7E4Y - chains C and D of the 6 polymer chains in the assembly; structure by X-ray diffraction, 2.71 A resolution.

[Chain C]
Molecule: Tubulin alpha-1B chain
From: Bos taurus
UniProt: P81947 (TBA1B_BOVIN); residues 1-440 here = UniProt positions 1-440
Sequence (440 residues; numbered 1 to 440; the number before each row is that of its first residue):
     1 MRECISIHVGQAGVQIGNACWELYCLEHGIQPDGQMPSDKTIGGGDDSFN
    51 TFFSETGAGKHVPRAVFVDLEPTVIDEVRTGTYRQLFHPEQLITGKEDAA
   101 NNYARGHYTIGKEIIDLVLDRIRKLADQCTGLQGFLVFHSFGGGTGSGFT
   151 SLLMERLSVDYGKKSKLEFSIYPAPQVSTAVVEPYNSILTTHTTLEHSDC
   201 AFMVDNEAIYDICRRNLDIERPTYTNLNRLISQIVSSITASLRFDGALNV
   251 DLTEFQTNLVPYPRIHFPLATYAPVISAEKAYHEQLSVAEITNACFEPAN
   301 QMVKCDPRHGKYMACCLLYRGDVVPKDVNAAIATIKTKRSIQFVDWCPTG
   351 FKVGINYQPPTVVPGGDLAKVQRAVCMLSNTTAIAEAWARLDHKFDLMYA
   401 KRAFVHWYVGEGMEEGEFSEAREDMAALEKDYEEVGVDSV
Disordered / not traced: 349
Metal / ion sites: Ca2+: Asp39, Thr41, Gly44, Glu55
Ligand contacts: GTP (guanosine-5'-triphosphate): Gly10, Gln11, Ala12, Gln15, Ile16, Asp69, Asp98, Ala99, Ala100, Asn101, Ser140, Gly142, Gly143, Gly144, Thr145, Gly146, Ile171, Pro173, Val177, Ser178, Thr179, Glu183, Asn206, Tyr224, Leu227, Asn228, Ile231

[Chain D]
Molecule: Tubulin beta-2B chain
From: Bos taurus
UniProt: Q6B856 (TBB2B_BOVIN); the author numbering skips numbers that UniProt does not, so the offset changes along the chain: 1-42 = UniProt 1-42; 45-360 = UniProt 43-358; 369-441 = UniProt 359-431
Sequence (431 residues; each row starts with the number of its first residue; note: 10 numbers in that range are skipped by the numbering (no residue carries them; nothing is unmodelled there)):
     1 MREIVHIQAGQCGNQIGAKFWEVISDEHGIDPTGSYHGDSDL
    45 QLERINVYYNEATGNKYVPRAILVDLEPGTMDSVRSGPFGQIFRPDNFVF
    95 GQSGAGNNWAKGHYTEGAELVDSVLDVVRKESESCDCLQGFQLTHSLGGG
   145 TGSGMGTLLISKIREEYPDRIMNTFSVMPSPKVSDTVVEPYNATLSVHQL
   195 VENTDETYCIDNEALYDICFRTLKLTTPTYGDLNHLVSATMSGVTTCLRF
   245 PGQLNADLRKLAVNMVPFPRLHFFMPGFAPLTSRGSQQYRALTVPELTQQ
   295 MFDSKNMMAACDPRHGRYLTVAAIFRGRMSMKEVDEQMLNVQNKNSSYFV
   345 EWIPNNVKTAVCDIPP
   369 RGLKMSATFIGNSTAIQELFKRISEQFTAMFRRKAFLHWYTGEGMDEMEF
   419 TEAESNMNDLVSEYQQYQDATAD
Disordered / not traced: 140, 279-285
Metal / ion sites: Mg2+: Glu71 (together with GTP)
Ligand contacts:
  - BKU ((1S,2S,3S,5R,6S,16E,18E,20S,21R)-11-chloro-21-hydroxy-12,20-dimethoxy-2,5,9,16-tetramethyl-8,23-dioxo-4,24-dioxa-9,22-diazatetracyclo[19.3.1.1~10,14~.0~3,5~]hexacosa-10(26),11,13,16,18-pentaen-6-yl (2S)-2-{methyl[3-methyl-3-(methyldisulfanyl)butanoyl]amino}propanoate (non-preferred name)): Ala99, Gly100, Asn101, Asn102, Lys105, Asp179, Thr180, Val181, Val182, Phe404, Trp407, Tyr408
  - GTP (guanosine-5'-triphosphate): Gly10, Gln11, Cys12, Gln15, Ile16, Asp69, Ala99, Gly100, Asn101, Asn102, Gly142, Gly143, Gly144, Thr145, Gly146, Val171, Pro173, Val177, Ser178, Glu183, Asn206, Leu209, Tyr224, Leu227, Asn228
Swiss-Prot annotation at these positions:
  - motif: Met1 to Ile4 (MREI motif)
  - binding site (GTP): Gln11, Glu71, Ser140, Gly144, Thr145, Gly146, Asn206, Asn228
  - binding site (Mg(2+)): Glu71
  - modified residue: Ser40 (Phosphoserine), Thr57 (Phosphothreonine), Lys60 (N6-acetyllysine), Ser174 (Phosphoserine), Thr287 (Phosphothreonine), Thr292 (Phosphothreonine), Arg320 (Omega-N-methylarginine)
  - cross-link (Glycyl lysine isopeptide (Lys-Gly)): Lys60 (interchain with G-Cter in ubiquitin), Lys326 (interchain with G-Cter in ubiquitin)

[Chain C / chain D interface]
Pairs across the interface (54):
  Gln11(C) with Gln247(D), hydrogen bond
  Pro72(C) with Met1(D), hydrophobic
  Lys96(C) with Met1(D); Asp130(D), salt bridge
  Glu97(C) with Arg2(D), salt bridge; Cys131(D); Arg164(D), salt bridge
  Asp98(C) with Lys254(D), salt bridge
  Ala100(C) with Arg253(D); Lys254(D); Val257(D)
  Asn101(C) with Lys254(D)
  Arg105(C) with Arg253(D)
  Pro175(C) with Asn349(D)
  Ser178(C) with Lys352(D), hydrogen bond
  Thr179(C) with Leu248(D); Asn258(D), hydrogen bond (backbone-side chain)
  Ala180(C) with Asn258(D); Lys352(D)
  Val181(C) with Asn258(D), hydrogen bond (backbone-side chain); Ile347(D), hydrophobic; Pro348(D)
  Val182(C) with Val257(D), hydrophobic
  Glu220(C) with Lys326(D)
  Arg221(C) with Met325(D); Asp329(D), salt bridge
  Tyr224(C) with Gln247(D)
  Lys394(C) with Pro348(D); Asn349(D), hydrogen bond
  Leu397(C) with Glu345(D); Trp346(D); Pro348(D), hydrophobic; Ala440(D), hydrophobic
  Met398(C) with Trp346(D), hydrogen bond (backbone-backbone); Pro348(D)
  Lys401(C) with Phe262(D); Trp346(D); Ala438(D); Thr439(D), hydrogen bond (side chain-backbone)
  Ala403(C) with Pro261(D); Phe262(D), hydrophobic
  Phe404(C) with Val257(D); Asn258(D); Val260(D); Pro261(D), hydrogen bond (backbone-backbone); Thr314(D); Ile347(D), hydrophobic
  His406(C) with Val260(D); Pro261(D), hydrogen bond (side chain-backbone); Phe262(D); Pro263(D)
  Trp407(C) with Ala256(D); Val257(D); Val260(D), hydrogen bond (side chain-backbone)
Other interface residues (no listed pair), chain C (27 interface residues in all): Tyr210, Arg402
Other interface residues (no listed pair), chain D (33 interface residues in all): Asp251, Ser324, Asn350, Tyr435

[Overview]
The interface between chain C and chain D involves 27 residues on one side and 33 on the other; the contacts
include 10 hydrogen bonds and 5 salt bridges. Among the polar pairs are Lys96(C)-Asp130(D), Glu97(C)-Arg2(D)
and Glu97(C)-Arg164(D). Bound to chain C: GTP.
Chain C is Tubulin alpha-1B chain and chain D is Tubulin beta-2B chain, both from Bos taurus; the structure,
Crystal structure of tubulin in complex with L-DM4-SMe, was determined by X-ray diffraction.
